Entry 7SP4 (electron microscopy, 3.71 A resolution); this record covers chains G and m of the 54 polymer chains in the assembly.

[Chain G]
Protein: Gene 3 protein
From: Shigella phage Sf6
Reference sequence: Q716H2 (Q716H2_BPSFV); residue numbers follow UniProt; this construct covers 1-708
Sequence (708 residues; each row starts with the number of its first residue):
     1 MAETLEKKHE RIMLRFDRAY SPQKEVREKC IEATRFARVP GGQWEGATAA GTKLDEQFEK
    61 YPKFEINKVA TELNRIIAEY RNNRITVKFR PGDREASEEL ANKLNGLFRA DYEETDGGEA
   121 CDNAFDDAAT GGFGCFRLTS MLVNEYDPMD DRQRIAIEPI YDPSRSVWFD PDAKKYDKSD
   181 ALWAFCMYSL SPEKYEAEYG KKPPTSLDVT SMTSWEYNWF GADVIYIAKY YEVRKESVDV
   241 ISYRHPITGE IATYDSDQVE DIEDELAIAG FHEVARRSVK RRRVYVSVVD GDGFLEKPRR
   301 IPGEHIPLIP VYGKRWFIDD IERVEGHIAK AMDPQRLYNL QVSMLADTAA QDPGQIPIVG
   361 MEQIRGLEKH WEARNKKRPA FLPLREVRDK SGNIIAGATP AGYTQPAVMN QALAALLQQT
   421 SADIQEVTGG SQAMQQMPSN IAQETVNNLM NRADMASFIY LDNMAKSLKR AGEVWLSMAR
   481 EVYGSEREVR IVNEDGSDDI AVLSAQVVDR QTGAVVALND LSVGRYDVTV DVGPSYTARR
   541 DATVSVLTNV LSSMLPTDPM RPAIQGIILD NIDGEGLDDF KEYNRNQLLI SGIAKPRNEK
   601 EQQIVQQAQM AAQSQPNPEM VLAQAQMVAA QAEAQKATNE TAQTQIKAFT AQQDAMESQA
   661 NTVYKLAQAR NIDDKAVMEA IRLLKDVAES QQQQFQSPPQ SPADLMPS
Disordered / not traced: 144-151, 430-449, 492-506, 672-708

[Chain m]
Protein: Gene 7 protein
From: Shigella phage Sf6
Reference sequence: Q716G8 (Q716G8_BPSFV); residue numbers follow UniProt; this construct covers 1-160
Sequence (160 residues; row label = number of the first residue in the row):
     1 MATVLTKGEI VLFALRKFAI ASNASLTDVE PQSIEDGVND LEDMMSEWMI NPGDIGYAFA
    61 TGDEQPLPDD ESGLPRKYKH AVGYQLLLRM LSDYSLEPTP QVLSNAQRSY DALMTDTLVV
   121 PSMRRRGDFP VGQGNKYDVF TSDRYYPGDL PLIDGDIPNA
Disordered / not traced: 1-2, 151-160

[Chain G / chain m interface]
Pairs across the interface - 39 pairs, chain G then chain m:
  Pro-40(G) / Gln-133(m)
  Gly-41(G) / Gln-133(m)
  Gly-41(G) / Lys-136(m)  hydrogen bond (backbone-side chain)
  Gly-42(G) / Lys-136(m)
  Trp-44(G) / Gly-134(m)
  Thr-48(G) / Gly-134(m)
  Thr-48(G) / Asn-135(m)  hydrogen bond (backbone-side chain)
  Thr-48(G) / Lys-136(m)
  Ala-49(G) / Phe-140(m)  hydrophobic
  Leu-54(G) / Ser-122(m)
  Leu-54(G) / Met-123(m)
  Leu-54(G) / Arg-124(m)  hydrogen bond (backbone-side chain)
  Asp-55(G) / Pro-121(m)
  Asp-55(G) / Ser-122(m)  hydrogen bond (side chain-backbone)
  Asp-55(G) / Arg-124(m)  salt bridge
  Glu-59(G) / Arg-124(m)
  Glu-59(G) / Arg-125(m)  salt bridge
  Glu-59(G) / Tyr-146(m)
  Glu-59(G) / Gly-148(m)
  Lys-60(G) / Asn-135(m)
  Lys-60(G) / Phe-140(m)
  Lys-60(G) / Thr-141(m)
  Lys-60(G) / Tyr-146(m)  hydrogen bond (backbone-side chain)
  Tyr-61(G) / Asn-135(m)
  Tyr-61(G) / Tyr-146(m)
  Pro-62(G) / Arg-125(m)
  Pro-62(G) / Tyr-146(m)
  Lys-63(G) / Gly-132(m)
  Lys-63(G) / Gln-133(m)  hydrogen bond (backbone-backbone)
  Lys-63(G) / Gly-134(m)  hydrogen bond (backbone-backbone)
  Lys-63(G) / Asn-135(m)
  Phe-64(G) / Phe-129(m)  hydrophobic
  Phe-64(G) / Pro-130(m)
  Phe-64(G) / Gly-132(m)
  Asn-218(G) / Val-139(m)
  Ala-346(G) / Phe-129(m)
  Asp-347(G) / Arg-125(m)  salt bridge
  Asp-347(G) / Phe-129(m)
  Ala-350(G) / Phe-129(m)  hydrophobic
Also at the interface, not in a pair above, chain G (22 interface residues in all): Glu-45, Gln-57, Glu-65, Gln-351
Also at the interface, not in a pair above, chain m (20 interface residues in all): Val-120, Val-131, Leu-150

[Overview]
22 residues of chain G and 20 residues of chain m are in contact, with 7 hydrogen bonds and 3 salt bridges.
Polar pairs include Asp-55(G)/Arg-124(m), Glu-59(G)/Arg-125(m) and Asp-347(G)/Arg-125(m).
Here chain G is Gene 3 protein and chain m is Gene 7 protein, both from Shigella phage Sf6. Entry 7SP4 (In
situ cryo-EM structure of bacteriophage Sf6 gp3:gp7:gp5 complex in conformation 2 at 3.71A resolution) was
determined by electron microscopy, deposited together with 7UKJ, 7SPU, 7SFS and 7SG7.
